3K3O - chain A; structure by X-ray diffraction, 2.10 A resolution.

Chain A:
Molecule: PHD finger protein 8
Organism: Homo sapiens
Notes: EC 1.14.11.-; fragment: residues in UNP 86-447
UniProtKB: Q5JPR9 (Q5JPR9_HUMAN); numbering as in UniProt (aligned over 86-447)
Amino-acid sequence (371 residues; row label = number of the first residue in the row):
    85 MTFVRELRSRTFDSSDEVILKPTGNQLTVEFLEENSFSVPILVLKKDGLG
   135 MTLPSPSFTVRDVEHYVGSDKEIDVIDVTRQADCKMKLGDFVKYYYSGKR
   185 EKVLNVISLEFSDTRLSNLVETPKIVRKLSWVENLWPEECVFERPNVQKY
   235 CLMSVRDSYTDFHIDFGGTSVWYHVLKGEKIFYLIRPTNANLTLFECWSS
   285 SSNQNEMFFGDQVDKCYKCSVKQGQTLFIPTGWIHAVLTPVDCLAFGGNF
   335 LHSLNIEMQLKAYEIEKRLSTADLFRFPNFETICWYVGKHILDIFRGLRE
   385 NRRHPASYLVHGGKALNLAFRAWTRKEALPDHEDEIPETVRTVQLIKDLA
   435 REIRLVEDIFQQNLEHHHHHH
Disordered / not traced: 85-90, 154, 355-358, 446-455
Differences from the reference sequence: expression tag (85, 448-455)
Metal / ion sites: Fe2+: H247, D249, H319 (together with 2-oxoglutaric acid)
Residues lining bound ligands: 2-oxoglutaric acid: N189, I191, L236, T244, H247, D249, Y257, K264, F266, H319, V321
From the paper describing this entry:
  - Fe2+ coordination: H247, H319
  - binding site for 2-oxoglutaric acid: T244, Y257, K264
  - conformationally variable residues (side-chain flip): Y257
  - specificity-determining residues: Y234, F250, Y257, F266
  - disease-associated variants - F279S: abolished catalytic activity

In short:
Ligands of chain A: 2-oxoglutaric acid. The Fe2+ site is built by H247, D249 and H319. The paper reports a
binding site for 2-oxoglutaric acid at T244, Y257 and K264; F279S abolishes catalytic activity.
Chain A is PHD finger protein 8 (Homo sapiens); the structure, Crystal structure of the catalytic core domain
of human PHF8 complexed with alpha-ketoglutarate, was determined by X-ray diffraction (same publication as
3K3N).
